PDB entry 5YB2 | X-ray diffraction, 3.80 A resolution | chains F and I of the 6 polymer chains in the assembly

== Chain F ==
Molecule: Envelope glycoprotein
Reference sequence: Q1HMR5 (Q1HMR5_9HIV1); residues -7 to 36 here correspond to UniProt positions 27-70 (UniProt number = residue number + 34)
Sequence (44 residues; row label = number of the first residue in the row; numbers below 1 keep their minus sign (Thr-7 is residue -7)):
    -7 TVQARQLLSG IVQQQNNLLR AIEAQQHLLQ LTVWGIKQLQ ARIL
Disordered / not traced: -7 to 1

== Chain I ==
Molecule: Lp-11
Sequence (23 residues; row label = number of the first residue in the row):
    47 ELTWEEWEKK IEEYTKKIEE ILK

== How chain F and chain I interact ==
Pairs across the interface (8; chain F residue first):
  Leu11(F) - Leu68(I)  hydrophobic
  Glu15(F) - Leu68(I)
  Gln18(F) - Thr61(I)
  Gln18(F) - Ile64(I)
  Val25(F) - Trp53(I)  hydrophobic
  Lys29(F) - Glu54(I)  salt bridge
  Gln32(F) - Trp50(I)
  Leu36(F) - Trp50(I)
Interface residues without a listed pair, chain F (9 interface residues in all): Ile14, Ile28
Interface residues without a listed pair, chain I (7 interface residues in all): Ile57

== Summary ==
Chain F and chain I form an interface of 9 and 7 residues respectively, with 1 salt bridge. The salt-bridged
pair is Lys29(F)-Glu54(I).
Chain F is Envelope glycoprotein and chain I is Lp-11; the structure, Crystal structure of LP-11/N44, was
determined by X-ray diffraction (same publication as 5YB3 and 5YB4).
